Entry 2EVI (X-ray diffraction, 1.80 A resolution); this record covers chains B and A of the 3 polymer chains in the assembly.

# Chain B
Molecule: 14-nt DNA strand
Sequence (14 nucleotides; each row starts with the number of its first residue):
     1 TGCGACACAA TAAC
Disordered / not traced: 1

# Chain A
Protein: NDT80 protein
Organism: Saccharomyces cerevisiae
Notes: fragment: ndt80 dna binding domain
UniProtKB: P38830 (NDT80_YEAST); residue numbers follow UniProt; this construct covers 1-340
Amino-acid sequence (345 residues; numbered -4 to 340; the number before each row is that of its first residue; numbers below 1 keep their minus sign (Gly-4 is residue -4)):
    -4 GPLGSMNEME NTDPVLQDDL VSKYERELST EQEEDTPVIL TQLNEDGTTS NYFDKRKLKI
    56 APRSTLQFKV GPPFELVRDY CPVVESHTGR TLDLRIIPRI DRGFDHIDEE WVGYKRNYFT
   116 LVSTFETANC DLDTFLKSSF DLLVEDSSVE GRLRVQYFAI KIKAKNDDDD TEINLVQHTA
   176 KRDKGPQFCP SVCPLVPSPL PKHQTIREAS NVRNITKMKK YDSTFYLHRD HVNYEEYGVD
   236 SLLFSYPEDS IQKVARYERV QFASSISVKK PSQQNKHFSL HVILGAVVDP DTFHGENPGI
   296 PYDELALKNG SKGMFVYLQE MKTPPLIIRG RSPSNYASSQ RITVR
Disordered / not traced: -4 to 32, 140-145, 287-293, 336-340
Construct notes: cloning artifact (-4 to 0); engineered mutation Gly146 (Ser in P38830), Thr200 (Ile in P38830)
Swiss-Prot annotation at these positions:
  - DNA-binding region: Glu28 to Gln335 (NDT80)
  - site (Interaction with DNA): Arg58, Arg111, Arg177, Arg208, Arg254, Arg326
  - mutagenesis: Lys50 (K50A: Reduces DNA-binding by 70%), Lys54 (K54A: Reduces DNA-binding by 50%), Pro57 (P57A: Reduces DNA-binding by 65%), Arg58 (R58A: Reduces DNA-binding by 65%), Ser59 (S59A: Reduces DNA-binding by 86%), Arg97 (R97A: Reduces DNA-binding by 67%), Lys110 (K110A: No effect on DNA-binding but strongly reduces progress through meiosis and sporulation), Arg111 (R111A: Reduces DNA-binding by 95% and abolishes sporulation), Tyr113 (Y113A: Reduces DNA-binding by 80% and abolishes sporulation), His173 (H173A: Reduces DNA-binding by 80% and strongly reduces progress through meiosis and sporulation), Lys176 (K176A: Reduces DNA-binding by 50% but does not abolish sporulation), Arg177 (R177A: Reduces DNA-binding by 96% and abolishes sporulation), 4 further mutagenesis entries in UniProt
Reported in the primary citation:
  - specificity-determining residues: Pro57, Arg58 (proposed by the authors, not directly observed)

# Chain B / chain A interface
Pairs across the interface - 21 pairs, chain B then chain A:
  DC3(B) with Lys110(A), salt bridge to the phosphate; Ser259(A), phosphate contact; Ile261(A), phosphate contact; Arg326(A), base contact
  DG4(B) with Ser259(A), hydrogen bond to the phosphate; Arg326(A), hydrogen bond to the base
  DA5(B) with Arg111(A), base contact; Arg326(A), base contact
  DC6(B) with Asp178(A), base contact
  DA7(B) with Arg177(A), base contact
  DA10(B) with Ala56(A), phosphate contact; Arg58(A), base contact
  DT11(B) with Ala56(A), sugar contact; Arg58(A), base contact
  DA12(B) with Arg58(A), sugar contact; Thr60(A), phosphate contact
  DA13(B) with Asn206(A), phosphate contact
  DC14(B) with Val207(A), phosphate contact; Arg208(A), hydrogen bond to the phosphate; Asn209(A), hydrogen bond to the phosphate; Lys212(A), salt bridge to the phosphate
Other interface residues (no listed pair), chain B (12 interface residues in all): DC8, DA9
Other interface residues (no listed pair), chain A (20 interface residues in all): Pro57, Ser59, Arg202, Ser205, Ser260

# In short
Chain B and chain A form an interface of 12 and 20 residues respectively; the contacts include 4 hydrogen
bonds and 2 salt bridges. Among the polar pairs are DG4(B)-Arg326(A), DG4(B)-Ser259(A) and DC14(B)-Arg208(A).
Curated annotation (UniProt) lists a DNA-binding region and 16 mutagenesis sites on chain A. From the paper:
specificity determinants Pro57(A) and Arg58(A).
Chain B is a 14-nt DNA strand and chain A is NDT80 protein (Saccharomyces cerevisiae); the structure,
Structure of a Ndt80-DNA complex (MSE mutant mA8T), was determined by X-ray diffraction together with 2ETW,
2EUW, 2EUX, 2EUZ, 2EVF, 2EVG and 2EVJ from the same study.
